PDB entry 7E9G | electron microscopy, 3.50 A resolution | chains A and B of the 8 polymer chains in the assembly

Chain A:
Protein: Guanine nucleotide-binding protein G(i) subunit alpha-1
Source organism: Homo sapiens
UniProt: P63096 (GNAI1_HUMAN); numbering as in UniProt (aligned over 1-354)
Sequence (354 residues; numbered 1 to 354; the number before each row is that of its first residue):
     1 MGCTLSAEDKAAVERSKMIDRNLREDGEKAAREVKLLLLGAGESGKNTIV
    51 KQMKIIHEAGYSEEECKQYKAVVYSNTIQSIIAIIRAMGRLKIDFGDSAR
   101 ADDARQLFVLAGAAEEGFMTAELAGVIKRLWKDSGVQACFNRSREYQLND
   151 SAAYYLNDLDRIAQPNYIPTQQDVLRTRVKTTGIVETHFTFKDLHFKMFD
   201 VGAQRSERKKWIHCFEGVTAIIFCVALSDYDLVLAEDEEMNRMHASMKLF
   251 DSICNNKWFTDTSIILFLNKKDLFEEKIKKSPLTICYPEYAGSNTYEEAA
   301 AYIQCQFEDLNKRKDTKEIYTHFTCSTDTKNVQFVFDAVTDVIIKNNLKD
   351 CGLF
Unresolved in the structure: 1-5, 56-181
Sequence notes: engineered mutation Asn47 (Ser in P63096), Ala203 (Gly in P63096), Ala245 (Glu in P63096), Ser326 (Ala in P63096)
Curated features (UniProtKB/Swiss-Prot):
  - region: Lys35 to Lys46, Thr48 (G1 motif), Asp173 to Thr181 (G2 motif), Phe196 to Gly202, Gln204, Arg205 (G3 motif), Ile265 to Asp272 (G4 motif), Thr324, Cys325, Thr327 to Thr329 (G5 motif)
  - binding site (GTP): Glu43 to Lys46, Thr48, Ser151, Leu175 to Thr181, Asp200 to Gly202, Gln204, Asn269 to Asp272
  - binding site (Mg(2+)): Thr181
  - modified residue: Arg178 (ADP-ribosylarginine), Gln204 (Deamidated glutamine), Cys351 (ADP-ribosylcysteine)
  - lipidation: Gly2 (N-myristoyl glycine), Cys3 (S-palmitoyl cysteine)
  - natural variant: Gly40 (G40C: In NEDHISB; G40R: In NEDHISB), Gly45 (G45D: In NEDHISB), Thr48 (T48I: In NEDHISB; T48K: In NEDHISB), Gln52 (Q52P: In NEDHISB), Ser75 (deletion: In NEDHISB; uncertain significance), Gln172 (deletion: In NEDHISB), Asp173 (D173V: In NEDHISB), Glu186 to Phe189 (deletion: In NEDHISB; uncertain significance), Cys224 (C224Y: In NEDHISB), Lys270 (K270N: In NEDHISB; K270R: In NEDHISB), Asp272 (D272G: In NEDHISB), Val332 (V332E: In NEDHISB; uncertain significance)
  - mutagenesis: Gly42 (G42R: Abolishes switch to an activated conformation and dissociation from beta and gamma subunits upon GTP binding. Abolishes interaction with RGS family members), Glu116 (E116L: Enhances interaction (inactive GDP-bound) with RGS14), Gln147 (Q147L: Enhances interaction (inactive GDP-bound) with RGS14)

Chain B:
Protein: Guanine nucleotide-binding protein G(I)/G(S)/G(T) subunit beta-1
Source organism: Homo sapiens
UniProt: P62873 (GBB1_HUMAN); residues 2-340 here = UniProt positions 2-340
Sequence (351 residues; each row starts with the number of its first residue; numbers below 1 keep their minus sign (Met-10 is residue -10)):
   -10 MHHHHHHGSLLQSELDQLRQEAEQLKNQIRDARKACADATLSQITNNIDP
    40 VGRIQMRTRRTLRGHLAKIYAMHWGTDSRLLVSASQDGKLIIWDSYTTNK
    90 VHAIPLRSSWVMTCAYAPSGNYVACGGLDNICSIYNLKTREGNVRVSREL
   140 AGHTGYLSCCRFLDDNQIVTSSGDTTCALWDIETGQQTTTFTGHTGDVMS
   190 LSLAPDTRLFVSGACDASAKLWDVREGMCRQTFTGHESDINAICFFPNGN
   240 AFATGSDDATCRLFDLRADQELMTYSHDNIICGITSVSFSKSGRLLLAGY
   290 DDFNCNVWDALKADRAGVLAGHDNRVSCLGVTDDGMAVATGSWDSFLKIW
   340 N
Unresolved in the structure: -10 to 29
Sequence notes: expression tag (-10 to 1)
Curated features (UniProtKB/Swiss-Prot):
  - modified residue: Ser2 (N-acetylserine), His266 (Phosphohistidine)
  - natural variant: Leu30 (L30F: In MRD42; uncertain significance), Arg52 (R52G: In MRD42), Gly64 (G64V: In MRD42), Asp76 (D76E: In MRD42; D76G: In MRD42), Gly77 (G77S: In MRD42), Lys78 (K78R: In MRD42), Ile80 (I80N: In MRD42; I80T: In MRD42), His91 (H91R: In MRD42; uncertain significance), Ala92 (A92T: In MRD42), Pro94 (P94S: In MRD42), Leu95 (L95P: In MRD42), Arg96 (R96L: In MRD42), 5 further natural variant entries in UniProt

How chain A and chain B interact:
Pairs across the interface - 41 pairs, chain A then chain B:
  Ala12(A) - Asn88(B)
  Ser16(A) - Asn88(B)
  Ser16(A) - Lys89(B)  hydrogen bond (side chain-backbone)
  Ile19(A) - Lys89(B)
  Ile19(A) - Val90(B)
  Asp20(A) - Lys89(B)  salt bridge
  Leu23(A) - Gly53(B)
  Leu23(A) - Leu55(B)
  Leu23(A) - Lys78(B)
  Leu23(A) - Ile80(B)  hydrophobic
  Leu23(A) - Lys89(B)
  Gly27(A) - Leu55(B)
  Thr182(A) - Asn119(B)
  Thr182(A) - His142(B)
  Thr182(A) - Thr143(B)
  Gly183(A) - Leu117(B)
  Gly183(A) - Asp118(B)
  Gly183(A) - Asn119(B)  hydrogen bond (backbone-side chain)
  Ile184(A) - Trp99(B)
  Ile184(A) - Leu117(B)
  Phe199(A) - Trp99(B)
  Gln204(A) - Thr143(B)
  Gln204(A) - Gly144(B)
  Arg205(A) - Thr143(B)
  Arg205(A) - Asp163(B)
  Ser206(A) - Tyr145(B)
  Ser206(A) - Gly162(B)
  Glu207(A) - Asp186(B)
  Glu207(A) - Cys204(B)
  Lys210(A) - Tyr145(B)
  Lys210(A) - Asp186(B)
  Lys210(A) - Met188(B)
  Lys210(A) - Cys204(B)
  Lys210(A) - Asp228(B)
  His213(A) - Arg314(B)  hydrogen bond
  His213(A) - Trp332(B)
  Cys214(A) - Tyr59(B)  hydrogen bond (backbone-side chain)
  Phe215(A) - Tyr59(B)
  Phe215(A) - Trp99(B)  hydrophobic
  Glu216(A) - Lys57(B)
  Trp258(A) - Trp332(B)  hydrophobic
Other interface residues (no listed pair), chain A (23 interface residues in all): Asp9, Val13, Trp211
Other interface residues (no listed pair), chain B (31 interface residues in all): Gln75, Asp76, Thr86, His91, Ala92, Met101

Overview:
The interface between chain A and chain B involves 23 residues on one side and 31 on the other; the contacts
include 4 hydrogen bonds and 1 salt bridge. Polar pairs include Asp20(A)-Lys89(B), Ser16(A)-Lys89(B) and
Gly183(A)-Asn119(B).
Chain A is Guanine nucleotide-binding protein G(i) subunit alpha-1 and chain B is Guanine nucleotide-binding
protein G(I)/G(S)/G(T) subunit beta-1, both from Homo sapiens; the structure, Cryo-EM structure of Gi-bound
metabotropic glutamate receptor mGlu2, was determined by electron microscopy together with 7E9H from the same
study.
